PDB entry 3WDL | X-ray diffraction, 2.40 A resolution | chains A and B

== Chain A (and B) ==
Protein: 4-phosphopantoate--beta-alanine ligase
Source organism: Thermococcus kodakarensis
Notes: EC 6.3.2.36; chain B of this document is another copy of the same molecule, construct and numbering; everything in this record applies to it too
UniProtKB: Q5JIZ8 (PPS_PYRKO); numbering as in UniProt (aligned over 1-261)
Sequence (261 residues; row label = number of the first residue in the row):
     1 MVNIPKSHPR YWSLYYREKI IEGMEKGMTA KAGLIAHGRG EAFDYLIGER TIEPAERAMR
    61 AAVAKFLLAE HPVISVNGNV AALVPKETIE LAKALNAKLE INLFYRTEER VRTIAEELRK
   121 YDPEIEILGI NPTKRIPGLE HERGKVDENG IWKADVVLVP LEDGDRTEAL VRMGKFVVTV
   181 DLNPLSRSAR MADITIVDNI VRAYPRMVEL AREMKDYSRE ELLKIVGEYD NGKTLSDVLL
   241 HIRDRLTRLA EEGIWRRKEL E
Disordered / not traced: 1-3, 261 (chain B: 1-3, 257-261)
UniProt features mapped onto this chain:
  - binding site (ATP): R17, R39, D181 to N183, R187, S188, N199, I200
  - mutagenesis: R17 (R17A: Strong decrease in activity), Y45 (Y45A/F: Strong decrease in activity)
Residues lining bound ligands:
  - ATP (adenosine-5'-triphosphate), molecule 1: R10, R17, Y45
  - ATP, molecule 2: A36, H37, R39, G40, L83, L161, E162, D163, G164, V180, D181, L182, N183, S186, R187, S188, D198, N199, I200

== Chain A / chain B interface ==
Pairs across the interface (78):
  H8(A) - D165(B)  salt bridge
  H8(A) - R187(B)
  R10(A) - R187(B)
  R17(A) - I35(B)
  R17(A) - R39(B)
  I20(A) - I35(B)  hydrophobic
  I21(A) - A32(B)
  I21(A) - I35(B)  hydrophobic
  M24(A) - M24(B)  hydrophobic
  K31(A) - L34(B)
  L34(A) - K31(B)
  L34(A) - I35(B)
  I35(A) - R17(B)
  I35(A) - L34(B)
  I35(A) - G38(B)
  I35(A) - E41(B)
  H37(A) - I35(B)
  G38(A) - I35(B)
  G38(A) - G38(B)
  G38(A) - R39(B)
  R39(A) - R17(B)
  R39(A) - G38(B)
  R39(A) - E41(B)  salt bridge
  R39(A) - A42(B)
  E41(A) - I35(B)
  E41(A) - R39(B)  salt bridge
  A42(A) - R39(B)
  A42(A) - A42(B)  hydrophobic
  A42(A) - F43(B)  hydrophobic
  F43(A) - L46(B)  hydrophobic
  Y45(A) - N183(B)
  L46(A) - F43(B)  hydrophobic
  L46(A) - L46(B)  hydrophobic
  L46(A) - L185(B)  hydrophobic
  V171(A) - R256(B)
  L185(A) - L246(B)  hydrophobic
  L185(A) - A250(B)  hydrophobic
  R190(A) - L249(B)  hydrogen bond (side chain-backbone)
  R190(A) - A250(B)  hydrogen bond (side chain-backbone)
  R190(A) - E252(B)  hydrogen bond (side chain-backbone)
  R190(A) - G253(B)
  R190(A) - I254(B)
  R190(A) - R256(B)
  M191(A) - I254(B)  hydrophobic
  M191(A) - W255(B)
  M191(A) - R256(B)  hydrogen bond (backbone-side chain)
  A192(A) - R256(B)
  D193(A) - R256(B)  salt bridge
  L239(A) - A250(B)  hydrophobic
  I242(A) - L246(B)  hydrophobic
  R243(A) - R243(B)
  R243(A) - T247(B)  hydrogen bond
  L246(A) - L239(B)
  L246(A) - I242(B)  hydrophobic
  L246(A) - R243(B)
  L246(A) - L246(B)  hydrophobic
  T247(A) - R243(B)  hydrogen bond
  L249(A) - L239(B)  hydrophobic
  A250(A) - S236(B)  hydrogen bond (backbone-side chain)
  A250(A) - L239(B)
  A250(A) - L240(B)  hydrophobic
  I254(A) - P184(B)
  I254(A) - R190(B)
  I254(A) - L235(B)  hydrophobic
  W255(A) - R190(B)
  W255(A) - A192(B)  hydrogen bond (side chain-backbone)
  W255(A) - N231(B)
  W255(A) - G232(B)
  W255(A) - L235(B)  hydrophobic
  R256(A) - V171(B)
  R256(A) - R190(B)  hydrogen bond (backbone-backbone)
  R256(A) - M191(B)  hydrogen bond (side chain-backbone)
  R256(A) - A192(B)
  R256(A) - D193(B)  salt bridge
  R257(A) - R190(B)  hydrogen bond (backbone-side chain)
  R257(A) - M191(B)
  K258(A) - R190(B)  hydrogen bond (backbone-side chain)
  L260(A) - R190(B)
Other interface residues (no listed pair), chain A (38 interface residues in all): P9, G253
Other interface residues (no listed pair), chain B (42 interface residues in all): I21, Y45, S186

== Summary ==
38 residues of chain A face 42 of chain B across their interface; the contacts include 12 hydrogen bonds and 5
salt bridges. Among the polar pairs are H8(A)-D165(B), R39(A)-E41(B) and D193(A)-R256(B). Bound to chain A:
ATP.
Chain A and chain B are both 4-phosphopantoate--beta-alanine ligase (Thermococcus kodakarensis); the
structure, Crystal structure of 4-phosphopantoate-beta-alanine ligase complexed with ATP, was determined by
X-ray diffraction (same publication as 3WDK and 3WDM).
